5JUB - chains B and X of the 6 polymer chains in the assembly; structure by X-ray diffraction, 2.57 A resolution.

[Chain B]
Name: Transcriptional regulator
Organism: Streptococcus thermophilus LMD-9
Sequence (310 residues; numbered 1 to 310; the number before each row is that of its first residue):
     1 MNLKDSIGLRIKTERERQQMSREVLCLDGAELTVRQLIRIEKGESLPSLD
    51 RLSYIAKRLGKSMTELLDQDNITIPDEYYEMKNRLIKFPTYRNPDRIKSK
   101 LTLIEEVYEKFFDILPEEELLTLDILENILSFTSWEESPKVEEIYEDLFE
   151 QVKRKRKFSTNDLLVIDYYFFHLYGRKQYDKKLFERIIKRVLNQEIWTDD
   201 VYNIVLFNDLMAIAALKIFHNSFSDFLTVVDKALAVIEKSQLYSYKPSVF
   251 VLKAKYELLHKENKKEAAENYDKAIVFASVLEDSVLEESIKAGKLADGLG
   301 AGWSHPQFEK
Not modelled in the structure: 1-5, 300-310
From the paper describing this entry:
  - binding site for pComX-for: Arg35, Arg39, Arg51
  - binding site for pComX-rev (chain X): Arg35
  - binding site for ComS: Thr90, Arg92, Lys100, Phe171, Tyr174, Asn208, Ser289, Ile290
  - mutagenesis - K87A, T90A, Y91A, R92A, K100A, F171A/Y174A, K246A: decreased binding to DNA
  - mutagenesis - K87A/K246A: abolished binding to DNA
  - mutagenesis - K87A, K87A/K246A, K246A: decreased signaling in response to XIP
  - mutagenesis - K87A/K246A, F171A/Y174A (Kd 87 nM): unchanged binding to ComS
  - mutagenesis - T90A, Y91A, R92A, K100A, F171A/Y174A: decreased signaling
  - mutagenesis - Y91A, R92A: decreased binding to ComS
  - mutagenesis - K87A, Y91A, R92A, F171A/Y174A, K246A: decreased binding to pComX-for
  - mutagenesis - K87A/K246A: abolished binding to pComX-for
  - mutagenesis - Y91A: unchanged binding to XIP
  - mutagenesis - R92A: decreased binding to XIP
  - mutagenesis - E117A/E118A, E146A/D147A: increased signaling
  - mutagenesis - E146A/D147A: increased binding to in the absence of XIP

[Chain X]
Molecule: pComX-rev
Sequence (20 nucleotides; each row starts with the number of its first residue):
     1 TAGAGACATATATGTCACTA
Not modelled in the structure: 1-2, 20

[How chain B and chain X interact]
Pairs across the interface - 22 pairs, chain B then chain X:
  Glu31(B) - DG14(X)  phosphate contact
  Leu32(B) - DG14(X)  phosphate contact
  Thr33(B) - DG14(X)  hydrogen bond to the phosphate
  Thr33(B) - DT15(X)  phosphate contact
  Arg35(B) - DT15(X)  base contact
  Gln36(B) - DA12(X)  sugar contact
  Gln36(B) - DT13(X)  hydrogen bond to the phosphate
  Gln36(B) - DG14(X)  phosphate contact
  Arg39(B) - DT13(X)  base contact
  Arg39(B) - DG14(X)  hydrogen bond to the base
  Arg39(B) - DT15(X)  base contact
  Ile40(B) - DT13(X)  phosphate contact
  Glu44(B) - DA12(X)  phosphate contact
  Ser45(B) - DA12(X)  phosphate contact
  Ser45(B) - DT13(X)  base contact
  Leu46(B) - DA12(X)  hydrogen bond to the phosphate
  Leu46(B) - DT13(X)  phosphate contact
  Pro47(B) - DT13(X)  phosphate contact
  Ser48(B) - DA12(X)  phosphate contact
  Ser48(B) - DT13(X)  hydrogen bond to the phosphate
  Arg51(B) - DT13(X)  hydrogen bond to the phosphate
  Arg51(B) - DG14(X)  salt bridge to the phosphate
Also at the interface, not in a pair above, chain B (14 interface residues in all): Gly29
Also at the interface, not in a pair above, chain X (5 interface residues in all): DC16

[Overview]
The interface between chain B and chain X involves 14 residues on one side and 5 on the other, with 6 hydrogen
bonds and 1 salt bridge. Among the polar pairs are Arg39(B)-DG14(X), Thr33(B)-DG14(X) and Gln36(B)-DT13(X).
The paper reports a binding site for ComS at Thr90(B), Arg92(B) and Lys100(B) among others; K87A, T90A and
Y91A of chain B, among others, reduce binding to DNA; 10 substitutions were tested in all.
Here chain B is Transcriptional regulator (Streptococcus thermophilus LMD-9) and chain X is pComX-rev. Entry
5JUB (Crystal structure of ComR from S.thermophilus in complex with DNA and its signalling peptide ComS) was
determined by X-ray diffraction together with 5JUF from the same study.
